PDB entry 9GCH | electron microscopy, 1.90 A resolution | chains C and F of the 6 polymer chains in the assembly

[Chain C]
Name: 3-hydroxyacyl-CoA dehydrogenase type-2
From: Homo sapiens
Notes: EC 1.1.1.35, 1.1.1.62, 1.1.1.239, 1.1.1.178, 1.1.1.53, 1.1.1.159
UniProt: Q99714 (HCD2_HUMAN); numbering as in UniProt (aligned over 1-261)
Chain sequence (261 residues; row label = number of the first residue in the row):
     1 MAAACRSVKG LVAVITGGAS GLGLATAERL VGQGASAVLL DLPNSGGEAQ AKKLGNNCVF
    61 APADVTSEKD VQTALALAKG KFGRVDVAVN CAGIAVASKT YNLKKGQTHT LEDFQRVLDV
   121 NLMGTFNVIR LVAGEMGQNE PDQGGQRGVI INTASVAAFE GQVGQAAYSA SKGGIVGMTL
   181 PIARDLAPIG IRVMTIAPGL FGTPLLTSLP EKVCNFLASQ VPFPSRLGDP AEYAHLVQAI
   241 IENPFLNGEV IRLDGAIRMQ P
Unresolved in the structure: 1-6
Swiss-Prot annotation at these positions:
  - active site: Tyr168 (Proton acceptor)
  - binding site (NAD(+)): Ser20, Leu22, Asp41, Asp64, Val65, Cys91, Tyr168, Lys172, Phe201, Thr203
  - binding site (substrate): Ser155
  - modified residue: Ala2 (N-acetylalanine), Lys53 (N6-acetyllysine), Lys69 (N6-acetyllysine), Lys99 (N6-acetyllysine), Lys105 (N6-acetyllysine), Lys212 (N6-acetyllysine)
  - natural variant: Val12 (V12L: In HSD10MD), Val65 (V65A: In HSD10MD; uncertain significance), Asp86 (D86G: In HSD10MD), Leu122 (L122V: In HSD10MD), Arg130 (R130C: In HSD10MD), Gln165 (Q165H: In HSD10MD), Val176 (V176M: In HSD10MD), Pro210 (P210S: In HSD10MD), Lys212 (K212E: In HSD10MD), Arg226 (R226Q: In HSD10MD), Asn247 (N247S: In HSD10MD), Glu249 (E249Q: In HSD10MD)
  - mutagenesis: Ser20 (S20F: Decreased dehydrogenase activity. Does not affect mitochondrial tRNA 5'-end processing. Does not affect tRNA methylation), Lys172 (K172A: Abolishes dehydrogenase activity. Does not affect mitochondrial tRNA 5'-end processing. Does not affect tRNA methylation. Does not affect homotetramerization)

[Chain F]
Name: tRNA methyltransferase 10 homolog C
From: Homo sapiens
Notes: EC 2.1.1.-, 2.1.1.218, 2.1.1.221
UniProt: Q7L0Y3 (TM10C_HUMAN); residue numbers follow UniProt; this construct covers 70-403
Chain sequence (356 residues; numbered 70 to 425; the number before each row is that of its first residue):
    70 MKSSVQEECV STISSSKDED PLAATREFIE MWRLLGREVP EHITEEELKT LMECVSNTAK
   130 KKYLKYLYTK EKVKKARQIK KEMKAAAREE AKNIKLLETT EEDKQKNFLF LRLWDRNMDI
   190 AMGWKGAQAM QFGQPLVFDM AYENYMKRKE LQNTVSQLLE SEGWNRRNVD PFHIYFCNLK
   250 IDGALHRELV KRYQEKWDKL LLTSTEKSHV DLFPKDSIIY LTADSPNVMT TFRHDKVYVI
   310 GSFVDKSMQP GTSLAKAKRL NLATECLPLD KYLQWEIGNK NLTLDQMIRI LLCLKNNGNW
   370 QEALQFVPKR KHTGFLEISQ HSQEFINRLK KAKTAENLYF QSHHHHHHDY KDDDDK
Unresolved in the structure: 70-91, 165-174, 386-425
Construct notes: expression tag (404-425)
Residues lining bound ligands: S-adenosylmethionine (SAM): Leu290, Thr291, Ala292, Asp293, Val308, Ile309, Gly310, Phe312, Asp314, Gln318, Pro319, Gly320, Thr321, Ser322, Glu334, Cys335, Leu336, Leu338, Lys349, Asn350, Leu351, Leu353, Met356
Swiss-Prot annotation at these positions:
  - modified residue: Ser84 (Phosphoserine)
  - natural variant: Arg181 (R181L: In COXPD30), Thr272 (T272A: In COXPD30)
  - mutagenesis: Asp314 (D314N: Abolished mitochondrial tRNA methylation. Does not affect mitochondrial tRNA 5'-end processing)

[Interface between chain C and chain F]
Residue-residue contacts (30):
  Ile94(C) with Asn176(F)
  Ala95(C) with Asn176(F); Phe177(F), hydrogen bond (backbone-backbone); Leu178(F), hydrophobic
  Val96(C) with Asn176(F); Phe177(F), hydrogen bond (backbone-backbone)
  Ala97(C) with Phe177(F), hydrogen bond (backbone-backbone); Phe179(F); Leu180(F)
  Lys99(C) with Leu180(F)
  Arg116(C) with Asn176(F), hydrogen bond
  Gln162(C) with Phe179(F)
  Val163(C) with Leu180(F)
  Gly164(C) with Leu180(F)
  Gln165(C) with Leu178(F)
  Leu200(C) with Phe179(F), hydrophobic
  Leu205(C) with Leu178(F), hydrophobic
  Leu206(C) with Leu178(F), hydrophobic
  Val213(C) with Trp183(F)
  Phe216(C) with Trp183(F), hydrophobic; Asn186(F); Met187(F), hydrophobic; Ala190(F), hydrophobic
  Leu217(C) with Phe179(F), hydrophobic; Trp183(F), hydrophobic
  Gln220(C) with Ala190(F)
  Gln260(C) with Asn186(F), hydrogen bond (side chain-backbone); Ile189(F); Ala190(F)
  Pro261(C) with Asn186(F)
Also at the interface, not in a pair above, chain C (24 interface residues in all): Ser98, Tyr168, Leu209, Lys212, Met259
Also at the interface, not in a pair above, chain F (12 interface residues in all): Lys175, Trp193

[Overview]
Chain C and chain F form an interface of 24 and 12 residues respectively; the contacts include 5 hydrogen
bonds. Polar contacts include Arg116(C)-Asn176(F), Gln260(C)-Asn186(F) and Ala95(C)-Phe177(F). Bound to chain
F: S-adenosylmethionine.
Chain C is 3-hydroxyacyl-CoA dehydrogenase type-2 and chain F is tRNA methyltransferase 10 homolog C, both
from Homo sapiens; the structure, Human mitochondrial RNase Z with tRNA-His-CCA, SDR5C1/TRMT10C focus, was
determined by electron microscopy, deposited together with 9EY0.
